7WWU - chains C and D of the 10 polymer chains in the assembly; structure by electron microscopy, 3.50 A resolution.

[Chain C (and D)]
Molecule: Csy3
Source organism: Vibrio phage ICP1_2011_A
Notes: chain D of this document is another copy of the same molecule, construct and numbering; everything in this record applies to it too
UniProtKB: M1Q7R8 (M1Q7R8_9CAUD); residue numbers follow UniProt; this construct covers 1-306
Amino-acid sequence (327 residues; each row starts with the number of its first residue; numbers below 1 keep their minus sign (Met-20 is residue -20)):
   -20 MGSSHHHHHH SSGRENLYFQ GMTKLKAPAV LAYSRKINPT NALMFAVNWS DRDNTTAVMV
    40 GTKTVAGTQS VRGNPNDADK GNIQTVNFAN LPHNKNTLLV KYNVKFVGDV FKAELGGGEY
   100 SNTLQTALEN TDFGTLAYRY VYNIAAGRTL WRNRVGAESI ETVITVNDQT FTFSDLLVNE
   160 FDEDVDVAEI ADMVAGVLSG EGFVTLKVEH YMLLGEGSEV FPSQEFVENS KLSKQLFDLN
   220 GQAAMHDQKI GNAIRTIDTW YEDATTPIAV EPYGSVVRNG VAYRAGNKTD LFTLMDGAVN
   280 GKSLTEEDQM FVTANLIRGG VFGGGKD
Disordered / not traced: -20 to 2, 304-306
Differences from the reference sequence: initiating methionine (-20); expression tag (-19 to 0)

[How chain C and chain D interact]
Contacting residue pairs - 41 pairs, chain C then chain D:
  Ala6(C) - Arg51(D)
  Ser13(C) - Arg131(D)
  Thr19(C) - Gly196(D)  hydrogen bond (side chain-backbone)
  Asn20(C) - His72(D)
  Leu22(C) - His72(D)
  Asn82(C) - Glu195(D)
  Lys84(C) - Gly135(D)  hydrogen bond (side chain-backbone)
  Lys84(C) - Leu193(D)  hydrogen bond (side chain-backbone)
  Leu94(C) - Arg257(D)
  Phe182(C) - Gly135(D)
  Phe182(C) - Ala136(D)
  Phe182(C) - Glu137(D)
  Gln203(C) - Thr43(D)
  Glu204(C) - Thr43(D)
  Phe205(C) - Thr43(D)
  Phe205(C) - Ile62(D)  hydrophobic
  Phe205(C) - Thr64(D)
  Phe216(C) - Lys42(D)
  Leu218(C) - His72(D)
  His225(C) - Lys42(D)
  His225(C) - Thr43(D)  hydrogen bond (side chain-backbone)
  Asp226(C) - Lys42(D)  salt bridge
  Gln227(C) - Thr43(D)
  Gln227(C) - Val44(D)
  Glu250(C) - Thr47(D)
  Pro251(C) - Ser49(D)
  Tyr252(C) - Val50(D)
  Tyr252(C) - Gly52(D)
  Tyr252(C) - Asn53(D)
  Tyr252(C) - Pro54(D)  hydrophobic
  Tyr252(C) - Ala57(D)  hydrophobic
  Ser254(C) - Ala57(D)  hydrogen bond (side chain-backbone)
  Val255(C) - Asp58(D)
  Val256(C) - Asp58(D)
  Val256(C) - Lys59(D)
  Val256(C) - Gly60(D)
  Gly259(C) - Asp58(D)
  Val260(C) - Asp58(D)
  Phe271(C) - Arg51(D)
  Asp275(C) - Arg51(D)  salt bridge
  Gly302(C) - Arg51(D)
Interface residues without a listed pair, chain C (31 interface residues in all): Arg14, Gly95, Ala261
Interface residues without a listed pair, chain D (30 interface residues in all): Thr41, Phe67, Asn69, Gly194, Ser197

[Summary]
31 residues of chain C face 30 of chain D across their interface; the contacts include 5 hydrogen bonds and 2
salt bridges. Among the polar pairs are Asp226(C)-Lys42(D), Asp275(C)-Arg51(D) and Thr19(C)-Gly196(D).
Both chains are Csy3 (Vibrio phage ICP1_2011_A). Entry 7WWU (ICP1 Csy complex) was determined by electron
microscopy together with 7WKO, 7WKP and 7WWV from the same study.
